PDB entry 7WTQ | electron microscopy, 3.70 A resolution | chains C2 and SE of the 18 polymer chains in the assembly

# Chain C2
Molecule: 18S rRNA
Source organism: Saccharomyces cerevisiae
Sequence (1800 nucleotides; row label = number of the first residue in the row):
     1 UAUCUGGUUGAUCCUGCCAGUAGUCAUAUGCUUGUCUCAAAGAUUAAGCC
    51 AUGCAUGUCUAAGUAUAAGCAAUUUAUACAGUGAAACUGCGAAUGGCUCA
   101 UUAAAUCAGUUAUCGUUUAUUUGAUAGUUCCUUUACUACAUGGUAUAACU
   151 GUGGUAAUUCUAGAGCUAAUACAUGCUUAAAAUCUCGACCCUUUGGAAGA
   201 GAUGUAUUUAUUAGAUAAAAAAUCAAUGUCUUCGGACUCUUUGAUGAUUC
   251 AUAAUAACUUUUCGAAUCGCAUGGCCUUGUGCUGGCGAUGGUUCAUUCAA
   301 AUUUCUGCCCUAUCAACUUUCGAUGGUAGGAUAGUGGCCUACCAUGGUUU
   351 CAACGGGUAACGGGGAAUAAGGGUUCGAUUCCGGAGAGGGAGCCUGAGAA
   401 ACGGCUACCACAUCCAAGGAAGGCAGCAGGCGCGCAAAUUACCCAAUCCU
   451 AAUUCAGGGAGGUAGUGACAAUAAAUAACGAUACAGGGCCCAUUCGGGUC
   501 UUGUAAUUGGAAUGAGUACAAUGUAAAUACCUUAACGAGGAACAAUUGGA
   551 GGGCAAGUCUGGUGCCAGCAGCCGCGGUAAUUCCAGCUCCAAUAGCGUAU
   601 AUUAAAGUUGUUGCAGUUAAAAAGCUCGUAGUUGAACUUUGGGCCCGGUU
   651 GGCCGGUCCGAUUUUUUCGUGUACUGGAUUUCCAACGGGGCCUUUCCUUC
   701 UGGCUAACCUUGAGUCCUUGUGGCUCUUGGCGAACCAGGACUUUUACUUU
   751 GAAAAAAUUAGAGUGUUCAAAGCAGGCGUAUUGCUCGAAUAUAUUAGCAU
   801 GGAAUAAUAGAAUAGGACGUUUGGUUCUAUUUUGUUGGUUUCUAGGACCA
   851 UCGUAAUGAUUAAUAGGGACGGUCGGGGGCAUCAGUAUUCAAUUGUCAGA
   901 GGUGAAAUUCUUGGAUUUAUUGAAGACUAACUACUGCGAAAGCAUUUGCC
   951 AAGGACGUUUUCAUUAAUCAAGAACGAAAGUUAGGGGAUCGAAGAUGAUC
  1001 AGAUACCGUCGUAGUCUUAACCAUAAACUAUGCCGACUAGGGAUCGGGUG
  1051 GUGUUUUUUUAAUGACCCACUCGGCACCUUACGAGAAAUCAAAGUCUUUG
  1101 GGUUCUGGGGGGAGUAUGGUCGCAAGGCUGAAACUUAAAGGAAUUGACGG
  1151 AAGGGCACCACCAGGAGUGGAGCCUGCGGCUUAAUUUGACUCAACACGGG
  1201 GAAACUCACCAGGUCCAGACACAAUAAGGAUUGACAGAUUGAGAGCUCUU
  1251 UCUUGAUUUUGUGGGUGGUGGUGCAUGGCCGUUCUUAGUUGGUGGAGUGA
  1301 UUUGUCUGCUUAAUUGCGAUAACGAACGAGACCUUAACCUACUAAAUAGU
  1351 GGUGCUAGCAUUUGCUGGUUAUCCACUUCUUAGAGGGACUAUCGGUUUCA
  1401 AGCCGAUGGAAGUUUGAGGCAAUAACAGGUCUGUGAUGCCCUUAGACGUU
  1451 CUGGGCCGCACGCGCGCUACACUGACGGAGCCAGCGAGUCUAACCUUGGC
  1501 CGAGAGGUCUUGGUAAUCUUGUGAAACUCCGUCGUGCUGGGGAUAGAGCA
  1551 UUGUAAUUAUUGCUCUUCAACGAGGAAUUCCUAGUAAGCGCAAGUCAUCA
  1601 GCUUGCGUUGAUUACGUCCCUGCCCUUUGUACACACCGCCCGUCGCUAGU
  1651 ACCGAUUGAAUGGCUUAGUGAGGCCUCAGGAUCUGCUUAGAGAAGGGGGC
  1701 AACUCCAUCUCAGAGCGGAGAAUUUGGACAAACUUGGUCAUUUAGAGGAA
  1751 CUAAAAGUCGUAACAAGGUUUCCGUAGGUGAACCUGCGGAAGGAUCAUUA
Not modelled in the structure: 73-75, 133-135, 489-498, 651-683, 707-732, 1140, 1157-1621, 1631-1634

# Chain SE
Protein: 40S ribosomal protein S4-A
Source organism: Saccharomyces cerevisiae
UniProt: P0CX35 (RS4A_YEAST); residues 1-261 here = UniProt positions 1-261
Amino-acid sequence (261 residues; each row starts with the number of its first residue):
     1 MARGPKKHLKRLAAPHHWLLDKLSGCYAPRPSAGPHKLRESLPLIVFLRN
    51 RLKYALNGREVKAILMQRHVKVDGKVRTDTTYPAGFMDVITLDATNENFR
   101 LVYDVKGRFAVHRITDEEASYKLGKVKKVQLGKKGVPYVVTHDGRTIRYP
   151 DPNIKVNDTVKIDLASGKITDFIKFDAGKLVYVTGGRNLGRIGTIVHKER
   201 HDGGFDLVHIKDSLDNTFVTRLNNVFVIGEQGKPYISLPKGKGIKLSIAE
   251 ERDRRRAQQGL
Not modelled in the structure: 1

# Interface between chain C2 and chain SE
Pairs across the interface (130):
  A92(C2) / Lys-7(SE)  phosphate contact
  A93(C2) / Ala-2(SE)  phosphate contact
  A93(C2) / Arg-3(SE)  hydrogen bond to the sugar
  A93(C2) / Gly-4(SE)  sugar contact
  U94(C2) / Ala-2(SE)  phosphate contact
  U94(C2) / Arg-3(SE)  salt bridge to the phosphate
  U94(C2) / Pro-5(SE)  sugar contact
  U94(C2) / Lys-6(SE)  phosphate contact
  U94(C2) / Lys-7(SE)  hydrogen bond to the sugar
  U94(C2) / His-8(SE)  hydrogen bond to the sugar
  G95(C2) / Lys-6(SE)  salt bridge to the phosphate
  G95(C2) / His-8(SE)  sugar contact
  G95(C2) / Tyr-27(SE)  hydrogen bond to the phosphate
  G96(C2) / Lys-10(SE)  phosphate contact
  G96(C2) / Tyr-27(SE)  hydrogen bond to the phosphate
  U111(C2) / Phe-205(SE)  phosphate contact
  U111(C2) / Arg-221(SE)  salt bridge to the phosphate
  U121(C2) / Ala-33(SE)  hydrogen bond to the sugar
  U121(C2) / Gly-34(SE)  hydrogen bond to the base
  U122(C2) / Arg-77(SE)  salt bridge to the phosphate
  U122(C2) / Tyr-82(SE)  sugar contact
  G123(C2) / Arg-77(SE)  salt bridge to the phosphate
  G123(C2) / Arg-145(SE)  sugar contact
  G123(C2) / Thr-146(SE)  hydrogen bond to the sugar
  A124(C2) / Thr-146(SE)  sugar contact
  A124(C2) / Arg-148(SE)  sugar contact
  U125(C2) / Arg-148(SE)  sugar contact
  A206(C2) / Lys-133(SE)  salt bridge to the phosphate
  G243(C2) / Lys-155(SE)  hydrogen bond to the phosphate
  A244(C2) / Lys-155(SE)  salt bridge to the phosphate
  G246(C2) / Asp-202(SE)  sugar contact
  G246(C2) / Gly-203(SE)  base contact
  A251(C2) / Leu-131(SE)  hydrogen bond to the sugar
  U252(C2) / Leu-131(SE)  sugar contact
  U252(C2) / Gly-132(SE)  sugar contact
  U252(C2) / Lys-133(SE)  salt bridge to the phosphate
  U252(C2) / Lys-134(SE)  phosphate contact
  U252(C2) / Gly-135(SE)  phosphate contact
  A253(C2) / Lys-133(SE)  phosphate contact
  A253(C2) / Lys-134(SE)  hydrogen bond to the phosphate
  U293(C2) / Lys-133(SE)  sugar contact
  C294(C2) / Tyr-138(SE)  hydrogen bond to the sugar
  A295(C2) / Val-140(SE)  sugar contact
  A295(C2) / Thr-146(SE)  sugar contact
  U296(C2) / Pro-35(SE)  sugar contact
  U296(C2) / Gly-144(SE)  sugar contact
  U297(C2) / Ala-33(SE)  sugar contact
  U297(C2) / Gly-34(SE)  sugar contact
  U297(C2) / His-36(SE)  sugar contact
  U297(C2) / Lys-37(SE)  salt bridge to the phosphate
  C298(C2) / Arg-30(SE)  hydrogen bond to the phosphate
  C298(C2) / Lys-37(SE)  salt bridge to the phosphate
  C298(C2) / Leu-38(SE)  phosphate contact
  A299(C2) / Pro-5(SE)  sugar contact
  A299(C2) / Arg-30(SE)  salt bridge to the phosphate
  A299(C2) / Leu-38(SE)  phosphate contact
  C381(C2) / Lys-10(SE)  phosphate contact
  C381(C2) / Leu-12(SE)  hydrogen bond to the sugar
  C382(C2) / Lys-10(SE)  salt bridge to the phosphate
  C382(C2) / Ala-13(SE)  phosphate contact
  G398(C2) / Arg-3(SE)  sugar contact
  G398(C2) / Gly-4(SE)  sugar contact
  G398(C2) / Pro-5(SE)  base contact
  A399(C2) / Arg-3(SE)  hydrogen bond to the base
  A400(C2) / Arg-3(SE)  phosphate contact
  A401(C2) / Arg-3(SE)  hydrogen bond to the sugar
  C402(C2) / Arg-3(SE)  salt bridge to the phosphate
  A446(C2) / Asn-57(SE)  hydrogen bond to the phosphate
  A446(C2) / Arg-59(SE)  phosphate contact
  U447(C2) / Arg-11(SE)  phosphate contact
  U447(C2) / Ser-24(SE)  sugar contact
  U447(C2) / Gly-25(SE)  sugar contact
  U447(C2) / Tyr-27(SE)  hydrogen bond to the sugar
  U447(C2) / Arg-49(SE)  salt bridge to the phosphate
  U447(C2) / Asn-57(SE)  phosphate contact
  U447(C2) / Gly-58(SE)  hydrogen bond to the phosphate
  C448(C2) / Tyr-27(SE)  sugar contact
  C448(C2) / Ala-28(SE)  sugar contact
  C448(C2) / Pro-29(SE)  phosphate contact
  C448(C2) / Ile-45(SE)  phosphate contact
  C448(C2) / Arg-49(SE)  salt bridge to the phosphate
  C449(C2) / Lys-7(SE)  sugar contact
  C449(C2) / His-8(SE)  hydrogen bond to the sugar
  C449(C2) / Pro-29(SE)  phosphate contact
  C449(C2) / Thr-81(SE)  phosphate contact
  U450(C2) / Lys-7(SE)  sugar contact
  U454(C2) / Ala-63(SE)  base contact
  U454(C2) / Met-66(SE)  sugar contact
  A460(C2) / Tyr-27(SE)  hydrogen bond to the sugar
  G461(C2) / Cys-26(SE)  sugar contact
  A740(C2) / His-197(SE)  salt bridge to the phosphate
  A740(C2) / Glu-199(SE)  phosphate contact
  A752(C2) / Arg-187(SE)  salt bridge to the phosphate
  A752(C2) / Asn-188(SE)  phosphate contact
  A752(C2) / Val-219(SE)  sugar contact
  A752(C2) / Arg-221(SE)  sugar contact
  A753(C2) / Gly-185(SE)  phosphate contact
  A753(C2) / Gly-186(SE)  phosphate contact
  A753(C2) / Arg-187(SE)  hydrogen bond to the phosphate
  A753(C2) / Thr-220(SE)  hydrogen bond to the phosphate
  A753(C2) / Arg-221(SE)  sugar contact
  A753(C2) / Asn-224(SE)  hydrogen bond to the phosphate
  A755(C2) / Leu-12(SE)  base contact
  A755(C2) / Arg-39(SE)  hydrogen bond to the sugar
  A756(C2) / Leu-12(SE)  base contact
  A756(C2) / His-16(SE)  phosphate contact
  A757(C2) / Leu-12(SE)  sugar contact
  A757(C2) / His-16(SE)  salt bridge to the phosphate
  A757(C2) / Lys-22(SE)  hydrogen bond to the phosphate
  U758(C2) / Lys-22(SE)  salt bridge to the phosphate
  G772(C2) / Lys-22(SE)  salt bridge to the phosphate
  G772(C2) / Leu-23(SE)  sugar contact
  C773(C2) / Asp-21(SE)  sugar contact
  C773(C2) / Lys-22(SE)  hydrogen bond to the phosphate
  C773(C2) / Leu-23(SE)  phosphate contact
  A774(C2) / Asp-21(SE)  phosphate contact
  C786(C2) / Arg-255(SE)  sugar contact
  G787(C2) / Arg-255(SE)  sugar contact
  A788(C2) / Leu-19(SE)  base contact
  A788(C2) / Lys-106(SE)  phosphate contact
  A788(C2) / Arg-108(SE)  salt bridge to the phosphate
  A789(C2) / His-16(SE)  phosphate contact
  A789(C2) / Arg-108(SE)  salt bridge to the phosphate
  A789(C2) / Ile-248(SE)  base contact
  U790(C2) / Lys-245(SE)  salt bridge to the phosphate
  A791(C2) / Arg-187(SE)  salt bridge to the phosphate
  A799(C2) / Glu-199(SE)  hydrogen bond to the sugar
  A799(C2) / His-201(SE)  hydrogen bond to the phosphate
  U800(C2) / Glu-199(SE)  sugar contact
  U800(C2) / His-201(SE)  phosphate contact
Also at the interface, not in a pair above, chain C2 (70 interface residues in all): G91, A112, A119, U120, A126, G204, G384, A397, A445, G739, G751, A754
Also at the interface, not in a pair above, chain SE (80 interface residues in all): Leu-56, Lys-62, Lys-75, Lys-128, Asp-143, Val-156, Arg-200, Leu-207, Lys-240

# Summary
70 residues of chain C2 and 80 residues of chain SE are in contact, with 29 hydrogen bonds and 24 salt
bridges. Among the polar pairs are U121(C2)/Gly-34(SE), A399(C2)/Arg-3(SE) and A93(C2)/Arg-3(SE).
Chain C2 is 18S rRNA and chain SE is 40S ribosomal protein S4-A, both from Saccharomyces cerevisiae; the
structure, Cryo-EM structure of a yeast pre-40S ribosomal subunit - State Tsr1-2 (without Rps2), was
determined by electron microscopy together with 7WTN, 7WTO, 7WTP and 7WTR from the same study.
